9IMM - chains A and P of the 11 polymer chains in the assembly; structure by electron microscopy, 3.22 A resolution.

== Chain A ==
Molecule: RNA-directed RNA polymerase nsp12
Organism: Severe acute respiratory syndrome coronavirus 2
Notes: EC 2.7.7.48, 2.7.7.50
UniProt: P0DTD1 (R1AB_SARS2); residues 1-932 here correspond to UniProt positions 4393-5324 (UniProt number = residue number + 4392)
Amino-acid sequence (932 residues; row label = number of the first residue in the row):
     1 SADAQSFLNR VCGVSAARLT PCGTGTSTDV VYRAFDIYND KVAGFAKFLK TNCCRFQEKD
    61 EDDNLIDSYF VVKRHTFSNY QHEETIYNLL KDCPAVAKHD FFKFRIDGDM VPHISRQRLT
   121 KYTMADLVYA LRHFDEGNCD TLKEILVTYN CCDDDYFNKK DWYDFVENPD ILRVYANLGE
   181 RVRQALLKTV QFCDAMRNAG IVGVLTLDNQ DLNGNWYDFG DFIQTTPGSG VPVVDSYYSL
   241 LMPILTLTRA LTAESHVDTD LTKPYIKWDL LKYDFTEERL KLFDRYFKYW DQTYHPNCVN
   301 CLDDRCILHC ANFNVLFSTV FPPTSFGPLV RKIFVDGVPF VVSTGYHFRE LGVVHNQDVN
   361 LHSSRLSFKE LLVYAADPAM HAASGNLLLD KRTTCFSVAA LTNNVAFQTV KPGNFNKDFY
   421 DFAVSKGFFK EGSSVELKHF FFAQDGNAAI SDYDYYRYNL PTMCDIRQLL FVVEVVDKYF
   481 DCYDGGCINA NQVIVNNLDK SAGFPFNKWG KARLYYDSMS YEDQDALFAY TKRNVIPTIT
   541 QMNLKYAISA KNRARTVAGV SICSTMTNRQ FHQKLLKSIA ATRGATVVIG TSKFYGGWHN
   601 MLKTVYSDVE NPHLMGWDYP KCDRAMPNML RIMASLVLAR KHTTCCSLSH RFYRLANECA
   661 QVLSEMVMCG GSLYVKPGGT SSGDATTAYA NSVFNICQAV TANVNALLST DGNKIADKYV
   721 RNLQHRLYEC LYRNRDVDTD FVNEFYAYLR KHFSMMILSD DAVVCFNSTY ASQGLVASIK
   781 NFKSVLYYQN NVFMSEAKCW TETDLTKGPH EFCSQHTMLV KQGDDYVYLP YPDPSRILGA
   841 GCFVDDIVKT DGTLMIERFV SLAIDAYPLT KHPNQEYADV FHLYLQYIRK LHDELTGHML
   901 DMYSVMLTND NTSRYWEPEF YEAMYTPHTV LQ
Unresolved in the structure: 1-3, 930-932
Ion coordination: Zn2+ site 1: His-295, Cys-301, Cys-306, Cys-310; Zn2+ site 2: Cys-487, His-642, Cys-645, Cys-646
UniProt features mapped onto this chain:
  - region: Lys-545 to Arg-555 (Interaction with RMP Remdesivir), Thr-582 to Pro-620 (RdRp Palm N-ter)
  - active site: Ser-759, Asp-760, Asp-761
  - binding site (Mn(2+)): Asn-209, Asp-218
  - binding site (Zn(2+)): His-295, Cys-301, Cys-306, Cys-310, Cys-487, His-642, Cys-645, Cys-646
  - site: Gln-932 (Cleavage)

== Chain P ==
Molecule: 40-nt RNA strand
Sequence (40 nucleotides; each row starts with the number of its first residue):
     1 XUUAAAGGUU UAUACCUUCC CAGGUAACAA ACCAACCAAC
Modified residues: ATP (adenosine-5'-triphosphate) at position 1

== How chain A and chain P interact ==
Pairs across the interface - 18 pairs, chain A then chain P:
  Asp-499(A) with A34(P), phosphate contact
  Ser-759(A) with C40(P), hydrogen bond to the phosphate
  Asp-760(A) with C40(P), phosphate contact
  Cys-813(A) with A39(P), phosphate contact
  Ser-814(A) with C40(P), phosphate contact
  Arg-836(A) with A38(P), salt bridge to the phosphate; A39(P), salt bridge to the phosphate
  Ala-840(A) with A38(P), phosphate contact
  Lys-849(A) with C36(P), salt bridge to the phosphate; C37(P), phosphate contact
  Met-855(A) with C36(P), sugar contact
  Glu-857(A) with A35(P), base contact; C36(P), sugar contact
  Arg-858(A) with C36(P), sugar contact; C37(P), salt bridge to the phosphate
  Ser-861(A) with C37(P), sugar contact
  Asp-865(A) with C37(P), hydrogen bond to the sugar; A38(P), sugar contact
Interface residues without a listed pair, chain A (16 interface residues in all): Arg-513, Leu-758, Leu-862

== In short ==
16 residues of chain A face 7 of chain P across their interface; the contacts include 2 hydrogen bonds and 4
salt bridges. Among the polar pairs are Asp-865(A)/C37(P), Ser-759(A)/C40(P) and Arg-836(A)/A38(P).
Chain A is RNA-directed RNA polymerase nsp12 (Severe acute respiratory syndrome coronavirus 2) and chain P is
a 40-nt RNA strand; the structure, SARS-CoV-2 Replication-Transcription Complex has a dimer architecture
(local dRTC) in post-capping state, was determined by electron microscopy, deposited together with 9IMK and
8XCH.
